2PA3 - chain A; structure by X-ray diffraction, 2.74 A resolution.

== Chain A ==
Molecule: D-3-phosphoglycerate dehydrogenase
Organism: Escherichia coli
Notes: EC 1.1.1.95
UniProtKB: P0A9T0 (SERA_ECOLI); residue numbers follow UniProt; this construct covers 1-410
Sequence (410 residues; numbered 1 to 410; the number before each row is that of its first residue):
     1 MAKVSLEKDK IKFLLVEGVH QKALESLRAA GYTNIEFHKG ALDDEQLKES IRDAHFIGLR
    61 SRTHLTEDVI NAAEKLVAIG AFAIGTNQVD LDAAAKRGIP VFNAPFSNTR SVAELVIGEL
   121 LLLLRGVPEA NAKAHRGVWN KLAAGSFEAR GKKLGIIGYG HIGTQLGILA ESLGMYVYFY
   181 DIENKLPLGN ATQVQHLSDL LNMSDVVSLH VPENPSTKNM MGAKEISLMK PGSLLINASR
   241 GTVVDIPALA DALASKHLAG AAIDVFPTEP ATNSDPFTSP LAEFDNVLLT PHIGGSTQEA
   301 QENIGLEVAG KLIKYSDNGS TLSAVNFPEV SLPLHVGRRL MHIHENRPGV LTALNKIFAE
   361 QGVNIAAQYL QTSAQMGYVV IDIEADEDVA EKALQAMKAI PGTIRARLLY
Disordered / not traced: 1-4
Differences from the reference sequence: engineered mutation Ala81 (Cys in P0A9T0), Ala83 (Cys in P0A9T0), Ala250 (Cys in P0A9T0), Ala282 (Cys in P0A9T0), Val336 (Gly in P0A9T0)
Ligand contacts:
  - NADH (NAI; 1,4-dihydronicotinamide adenine dinucleotide): Ile84, Pro105, Phe106, Asn108, Val112, Ile157, Gly158, Tyr159, Gly160, His161, Ile162, Gly163, Tyr180, Asp181, Ile182, Glu183, Lys185, His210, Val211, Pro212, Glu213, Ser216, Thr217, Met220, Ala238, Ser239, Arg240, Asp264, Val265, His292, Ile293, Gly294, Gly295
  - serine (SER): His344, Asn346, Arg347, Pro348, Gly349, Val350, Leu351, Val363, Asn364, Ile365, Leu370, Thr372
Curated features (UniProtKB/Swiss-Prot):
  - active site: Arg240, Glu269, His292 (Proton donor)
  - binding site (NAD(+)): His161, Ile162, Asp181, Ala238 to Arg240, Asp264, His292 to Gly295

== In short ==
Bound to chain A: serine and NADH. Curated annotation (UniProt) lists 3 active-site residues and 11
NAD+-binding residues.
Chain A is D-3-phosphoglycerate dehydrogenase (Escherichia coli); the structure, crystal structure of serine
bound G336V mutant of E.coli phosphoglycerate dehydrogenase, was determined by X-ray diffraction (same
publication as 2P9C, 2P9E and 2P9G).
